Entry 3RC4 (X-ray diffraction, 1.50 A resolution); this record covers chains A and B.

[Chain A]
Protein: NS3/4A Protease
From: Hepatitis C virus subtype 1a
UniProtKB: D6MZ98 (D6MZ98_9HEPC); residues 1000-1182 here correspond to UniProt positions 36-218 (UniProt number = residue number - 964)
Chain sequence (203 residues; numbered 980 to 1182; the number before each row is that of its first residue):
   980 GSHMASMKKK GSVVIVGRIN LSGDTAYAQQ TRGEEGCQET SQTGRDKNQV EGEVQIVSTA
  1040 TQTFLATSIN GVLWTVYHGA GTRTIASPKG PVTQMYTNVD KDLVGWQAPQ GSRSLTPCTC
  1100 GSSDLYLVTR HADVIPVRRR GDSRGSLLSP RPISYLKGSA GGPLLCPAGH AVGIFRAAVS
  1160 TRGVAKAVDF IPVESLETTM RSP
Unresolved in the structure: 980-981, 1181-1182
Sequence notes: expression tag (980-999); engineered mutation Ser1001 (Ala37 in D6MZ98), Gly1002 (Pro38 in D6MZ98), Asp1003 (Ile39 in D6MZ98), Glu1013 (Leu49 in D6MZ98), Glu1014 (Leu50 in D6MZ98), Gln1017 (Ile53 in D6MZ98), Glu1018 (Val54 in D6MZ98), Gln1021 (Leu57 in D6MZ98), Ser1047 (Cys83 in D6MZ98), Leu1052 (Cys88 in D6MZ98), Thr1072 (Ile108 in D6MZ98), Lys1080 (Gln116 in D6MZ98), Gln1086 (Pro122 in D6MZ98), Ser1091 (Ala127 in D6MZ98), Ala1139 (Ser175 in D6MZ98), Ser1159 (Cys195 in D6MZ98)
Bound ions: Zn2+: Cys1097, Cys1099, Cys1145, His1149

[Chain B]
Protein: Product TRIF
Chain sequence (13 residues; each row starts with the number of its first residue; numbers below 1 keep their minus sign (Pro-5 is residue -5)):
    -5 PPPPPPPPSS TPC
Unresolved in the structure: -5 to 1

[Chain A / chain B interface]
Pairs across the interface - 21 pairs, chain A then chain B:
  His1057(A) - Pro6(B)
  His1057(A) - Cys7(B)  hydrogen bond (side chain-backbone)
  Leu1135(A) - Cys7(B)
  Lys1136(A) - Cys7(B)
  Gly1137(A) - Cys7(B)  hydrogen bond (backbone-backbone)
  Ser1138(A) - Cys7(B)  hydrogen bond (backbone-backbone)
  Ala1139(A) - Cys7(B)  hydrogen bond (backbone-backbone)
  Phe1154(A) - Cys7(B)  hydrophobic
  Arg1155(A) - Pro6(B)
  Arg1155(A) - Cys7(B)  hydrogen bond (backbone-backbone)
  Ala1156(A) - Thr5(B)
  Ala1156(A) - Pro6(B)  hydrophobic
  Ala1156(A) - Cys7(B)
  Ala1157(A) - Ser4(B)
  Ala1157(A) - Thr5(B)  hydrogen bond (backbone-backbone)
  Ala1157(A) - Cys7(B)
  Val1158(A) - Ser3(B)
  Ser1159(A) - Pro2(B)
  Ser1159(A) - Ser3(B)  hydrogen bond (backbone-backbone)
  Ser1159(A) - Thr5(B)
  Thr1160(A) - Pro2(B)  hydrogen bond (side chain-backbone)
Other interface residues (no listed pair), chain A (15 interface residues in all): Ile1132, Asp1168

[Overview]
15 residues of chain A face 6 of chain B across their interface; the contacts include 8 hydrogen bonds. Among
the polar pairs are His1057(A)-Cys7(B), Thr1160(A)-Pro2(B) and Gly1137(A)-Cys7(B). Cys1097(A), Cys1099(A),
Cys1145(A) and His1149(A) coordinate Zn2+.
Chain A is NS3/4A Protease (Hepatitis C virus subtype 1a) and chain B is Product TRIF; the structure,
Molecular mechanisms of viral and host-cell substrate recognition by HCV NS3/4A protease, was determined by
X-ray diffraction (same publication as 3RC5 and 3RC6).
